PDB entry 5ENT | X-ray diffraction, 2.50 A resolution | chains C and F of the 6 polymer chains in the assembly

== Chain C ==
Molecule: Multidrug efflux pump subunit AcrB
Source organism: Escherichia coli K-12
UniProtKB: P31224 (ACRB_ECOLI); numbering as in UniProt; present here: 39-327, 561-869
Sequence (609 residues; numbered 39 to 869; 222 numbers in that range are skipped by the numbering (no residue carries them; nothing is unmodelled there); the number before each row is that of its first residue):
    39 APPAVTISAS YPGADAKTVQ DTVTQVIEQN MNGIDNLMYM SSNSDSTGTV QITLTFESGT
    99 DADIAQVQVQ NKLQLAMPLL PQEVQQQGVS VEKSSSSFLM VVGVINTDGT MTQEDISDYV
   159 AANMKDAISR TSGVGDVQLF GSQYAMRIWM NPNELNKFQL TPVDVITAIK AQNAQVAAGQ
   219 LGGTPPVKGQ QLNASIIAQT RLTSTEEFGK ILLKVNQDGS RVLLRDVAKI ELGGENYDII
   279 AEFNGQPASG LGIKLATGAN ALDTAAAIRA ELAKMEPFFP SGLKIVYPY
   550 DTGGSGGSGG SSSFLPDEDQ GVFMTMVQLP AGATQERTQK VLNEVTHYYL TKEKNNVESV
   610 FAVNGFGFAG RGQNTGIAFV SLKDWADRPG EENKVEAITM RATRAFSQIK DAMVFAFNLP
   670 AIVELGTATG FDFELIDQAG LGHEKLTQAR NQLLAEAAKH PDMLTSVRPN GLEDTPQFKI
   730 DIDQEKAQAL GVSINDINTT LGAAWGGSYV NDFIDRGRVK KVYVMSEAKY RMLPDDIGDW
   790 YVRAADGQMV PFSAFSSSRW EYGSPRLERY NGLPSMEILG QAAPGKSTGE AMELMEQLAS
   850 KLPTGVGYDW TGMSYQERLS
Disordered / not traced: 550-568, 672-675, 865-869
Differences from the reference sequence: linker (552-560)
Residues lining bound ligands: minocycline (MIY; (4s,4as,5ar,12as)-4,7-bis(dimethylamino)-3,10,12,12a-tetrahydroxy-1,11-dioxo-1,4,4a,5,5a,6,11,12a-octahydrotetracene-2- carboxamide): Ser-48, Gln-176, Leu-177, Phe-178, Gly-179, Ser-180, Glu-273, Asn-274, Asp-276, Ile-277, Ala-279, Val-612, Phe-615

== Chain F ==
Molecule: DARPin
Source organism: synthetic construct
Notes: antibody fragment or engineered binder
Sequence (169 residues; row label = number of the first residue in the row):
     1 MRGSHHHHHH GSDLGKKLLE AARAGRDDEV RILMANGADV NAADVVGWTP LHLAAYWGHL
    61 EIVEVLLKNG ADVNAYDTLG STPLHLAAHF GHLEIVEVLL KNGADVNAKD DNGITPLHLA
   121 ANRGHLEIVE VLLKYGADVN AQDKFGKTAF DISINNGNED LAEILQKLN
Disordered / not traced: 1-4, 167-169

== Chain C / chain F interface ==
Pairs across the interface - 11 pairs, chain C then chain F:
  Leu-230(C) with Val-45(F), hydrophobic; Val-46(F), hydrophobic
  Lys-248(C) with Asn-155(F); Asn-156(F), hydrogen bond
  Arg-259(C) with Lys-147(F); Asn-155(F)
  Leu-261(C) with Asn-155(F)
  Arg-263(C) with Ile-154(F), hydrogen bond (side chain-backbone); Asn-155(F), hydrogen bond (side chain-backbone); Asn-156(F); Gly-157(F)
Other interface residues (no listed pair), chain C (6 interface residues in all): Gln-229

== Summary ==
6 residues of chain C and 7 residues of chain F are in contact, with 3 hydrogen bonds. Polar contacts include
Lys-248(C)/Asn-156(F), Arg-263(C)/Ile-154(F) and Arg-263(C)/Asn-155(F). Bound to chain C: minocycline.
Here chain C is Multidrug efflux pump subunit AcrB (Escherichia coli K-12) and chain F is DARPin (synthetic
construct). Entry 5ENT (Minocycline bound structure of bacterial efflux pump) was determined by X-ray
diffraction (same publication as 5EN5, 5ENP, 5ENQ and 5ENS).
